PDB entry 5HOX | X-ray diffraction, 1.90 A resolution | chains A and B of the 3 polymer chains in the assembly

[Chain A (and B)]
Molecule: Amyloid beta A4 protein
Notes: chain B of this document is another copy of the same molecule, construct and numbering; everything in this record applies to it too
UniProtKB: P05067 (A4_HUMAN); residues 1-21 here correspond to UniProt positions 687-707 (UniProt number = residue number + 686)
Chain sequence (21 residues; numbered 1 to 21; the number before each row is that of its first residue):
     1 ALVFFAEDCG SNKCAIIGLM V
Sequence notes: engineered mutation C9 (Val695 in P05067), C14 (Gly700 in P05067)
Modified residues: A1 (L-ornithine; ORN); G18 (sarcosine; SAR)
Cystine bridges: C9-C14
Covalent attachments: covalent link A1-V21

[Interface between chain A and chain B]
Residue-residue contacts (11):
  F5(A) - F4(B)
  A6(A) - V3(B)
  A6(A) - F4(B)  hydrophobic
  E7(A) - A1(B)
  E7(A) - L2(B)
  E7(A) - V3(B)  hydrogen bond (backbone-backbone)
  E7(A) - F5(B)
  D8(A) - A1(B)
  D8(A) - L2(B)
  C9(A) - A1(B)  hydrogen bond (backbone-backbone)
  L19(A) - F4(B)  hydrophobic
Interface residues without a listed pair, chain A (7 interface residues in all): I17

[In short]
Chain A and chain B form an interface of 7 and 5 residues respectively; the contacts include 2 hydrogen bonds.
Main-chain hydrogen bonds include E7(A)-V3(B) and C9(A)-A1(B).
Both chains are Amyloid beta A4 protein. Entry 5HOX (X-ray crystallographic structure of an A-beta 17_36
beta-hairpin. Synchrotron data set. (LVFFAEDCGSNKCAII(SAR)LMV)) was determined by X-ray diffraction, deposited
together with 5HOW and 5HOY.
